8JJ2 - chains E and F of the 6 polymer chains in the assembly; structure by electron microscopy, 4.30 A resolution (low resolution: residue-level contacts below are approximate; hydrogen-bond / salt-bridge calls are withheld).

== Chain E ==
Protein: Fab2G7 Heavy Chain
From: Homo sapiens
Chain sequence (253 residues; numbered -18 to 234; the number before each row is that of its first residue; numbers below 1 keep their minus sign (Met-18 is residue -18)):
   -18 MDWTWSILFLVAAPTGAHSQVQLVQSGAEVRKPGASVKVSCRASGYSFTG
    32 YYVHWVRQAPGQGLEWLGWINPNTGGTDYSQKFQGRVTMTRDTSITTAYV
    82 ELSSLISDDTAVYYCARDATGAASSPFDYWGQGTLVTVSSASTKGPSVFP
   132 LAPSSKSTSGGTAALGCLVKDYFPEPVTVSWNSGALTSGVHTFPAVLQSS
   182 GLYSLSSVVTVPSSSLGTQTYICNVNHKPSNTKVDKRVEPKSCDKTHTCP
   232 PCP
Not modelled in the structure: -18 to 0, 123-234
Disulfides: Cys22-Cys96

== Chain F ==
Protein: Fab2G7 Light Chain
From: Homo sapiens
Chain sequence (234 residues; each row starts with the number of its first residue; numbers below 1 keep their minus sign (Met-21 is residue -21)):
   -21 MDMRVPAQLLGLLLLWLRGARCDIQMTQSPSTLSASVGDRVTITCRASQS
    29 ISSWLAWYQQRPGQAPKLLIYMASTLQTGVPSRFSGSGSGTEFTLTISSL
    79 QPDDFATYYCQHYKSYSFGPGTKVDIKRTVAAPSVFIFPPSDEQLKSGTA
   129 SVVCLLNNFYPREAKVQWKVDNALQSGNSQESVTEQDSKDSTYSLSSTLT
   179 LSKADYEKHKVYACEVTHQGLSSPVTKSFNRGEC
Not modelled in the structure: -21 to 0, 107-212
Disulfides: Cys23-Cys88

== How chain E and chain F interact ==
Contacting residue pairs - 9 pairs, chain E then chain F:
  Gln39(E) - Gln38(F)
  Leu45(E) - Pro44(F)
  Leu45(E) - Phe96(F)
  Trp47(E) - Tyr94(F)
  Ala104(E) - Tyr91(F)
  Pro107(E) - Tyr36(F)
  Pro107(E) - Tyr91(F)
  Trp111(E) - Ala43(F)
  Trp111(E) - Pro44(F)
Other interface residues (no listed pair), chain E (10 interface residues in all): His35, Asp99, Ala103, Ser105
Other interface residues (no listed pair), chain F (9 interface residues in all): Trp32, Lys92

== In short ==
Chain E and chain F form an interface of 10 and 9 residues respectively.
Chain E is Fab2G7 Heavy Chain and chain F is Fab2G7 Light Chain, both from Homo sapiens; the structure,
Cryo-EM structure of GluN1-2A NMDAR in complex with human Fab2G7 in one fab conformation, was determined by
electron microscopy, deposited together with 8JIZ, 8JJ0 and 8JJ1.
